PDB entry 8EBM | X-ray diffraction, 1.58 A resolution | chains A and C

[Chain A]
Molecule: Kelch domain-containing protein 2
Source organism: Homo sapiens
UniProtKB: Q9Y2U9 (KLDC2_HUMAN); numbering as in UniProt (aligned over 15-361)
Amino-acid sequence (349 residues; each row starts with the number of its first residue):
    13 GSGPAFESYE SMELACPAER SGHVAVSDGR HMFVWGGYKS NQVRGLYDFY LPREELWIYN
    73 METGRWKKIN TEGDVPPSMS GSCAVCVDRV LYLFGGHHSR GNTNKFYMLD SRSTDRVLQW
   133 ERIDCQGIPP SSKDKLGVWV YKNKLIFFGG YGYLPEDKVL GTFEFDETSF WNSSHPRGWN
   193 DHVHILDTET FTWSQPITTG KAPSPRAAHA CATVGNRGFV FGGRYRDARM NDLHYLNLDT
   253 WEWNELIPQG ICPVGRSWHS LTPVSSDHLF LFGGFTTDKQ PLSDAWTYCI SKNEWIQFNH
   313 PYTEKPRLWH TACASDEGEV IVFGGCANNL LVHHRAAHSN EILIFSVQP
Not modelled in the structure: 13-26, 54-60, 125-127, 360-361
Sequence notes: expression tag (13-14)
Curated features (UniProtKB/Swiss-Prot):
  - mutagenesis: Lys147 (K147A: Strongly impaired ability to recognize truncated SELENOK or cleaved USP1 with a diglycine (Gly-Gly) at the C-terminus), Phe177 (F177A: Impairs oligomerization of KLHDC2-ELOB-ELOC complex; when associated with A-182 and A-183. Impairs oligomerization of KLHDC2-ELOB-ELOC complex; when associated with K-182 and A-183), Phe182 (F182A: Impairs oligomerization of KLHDC2-ELOB-ELOC complex; when associated with A-177 and A-183; F182K: Impairs oligomerization of KLHDC2-ELOB-ELOC complex; when associated with A-177 and A-183), Trp183 (W183A: Impairs oligomerization of KLHDC2-ELOB-ELOC complex; when associated with A-177 and A-182. Impairs oligomerization of KLHDC2-ELOB-ELOC complex; when associated with A-177 and K-182), Arg189 (R189A: Does not affect ability to recognize truncated SELENOK or cleaved USP1 with a diglycine (Gly-Gly) at the C-terminus), Arg236 (R236A: Does not affect ability to recognize truncated SELENOK with a diglycine (Gly-Gly) at the C-terminus. Abolished ability to recognize cleaved USP1 with a diglycine (Gly-Gly) at the C-terminus ...), Arg241 (R241A/L/E: Abolished ability to recognize truncated SELENOK or cleaved USP1 with a diglycine (Gly-Gly) at the C-terminus ...), Ser269 (S269A: Does not affect ability to recognize truncated SELENOK with a diglycine (Gly-Gly) at the C-terminus ...)
From the paper describing this entry:
  - mutagenesis - S269E: abolished binding to FAM-SELK

[Chain C]
Molecule: Asn-gln-arg-phe-gly-ser-asn-asn-thr-ser-gly-ser
Amino-acid sequence (12 residues; each row starts with the number of its first residue):
   395 NQRFGSNNTS GS
Not modelled in the structure: 395-400

[How chain A and chain C interact]
Residue-residue contacts (26; chain A residue first):
  Tyr50(A) - Asn402(C)
  Tyr50(A) - Thr403(C)
  Tyr62(A) - Asn402(C)
  Ser92(A) - Asn402(C)  hydrogen bond
  His109(A) - Asn401(C)
  His109(A) - Asn402(C)
  Lys147(A) - Asn402(C)  hydrogen bond (side chain-backbone)
  Lys147(A) - Ser404(C)  hydrogen bond (side chain-backbone)
  Tyr163(A) - Ser404(C)
  Tyr163(A) - Gly405(C)
  Arg189(A) - Asn401(C)  hydrogen bond (side chain-backbone)
  Arg189(A) - Ser404(C)
  Trp191(A) - Gly405(C)  hydrogen bond (side chain-backbone)
  Ala219(A) - Gly405(C)
  Ala220(A) - Ser406(C)
  Arg236(A) - Gly405(C)
  Arg236(A) - Ser406(C)  hydrogen bond (side chain-backbone)
  Arg241(A) - Ser406(C)  hydrogen bond (side chain-backbone)
  Ser269(A) - Ser406(C)  hydrogen bond (side chain-backbone)
  Trp270(A) - Thr403(C)
  Trp270(A) - Ser406(C)
  Trp321(A) - Asn402(C)
  Leu342(A) - Thr403(C)
  Leu343(A) - Thr403(C)
  His345(A) - Asn402(C)
  His345(A) - Thr403(C)  hydrogen bond
Also at the interface, not in a pair above, chain A (20 interface residues in all): Asp146, Asp178

[Summary]
The interface between chain A and chain C involves 20 residues on one side and 6 on the other; the contacts
include 9 hydrogen bonds. Polar contacts include Ser92(A)-Asn402(C), Lys147(A)-Asn402(C) and
Lys147(A)-Ser404(C). Curated annotation (UniProt) lists 8 mutagenesis sites on chain A. From the paper: S269E
of chain A abolishes binding to FAM-SELK.
Here chain A is Kelch domain-containing protein 2 (Homo sapiens) and chain C is
Asn-gln-arg-phe-gly-ser-asn-asn-thr-ser-gly-ser. Entry 8EBM (Structure of KLHDC2 substrate binding domain
bound to KLHDC2's C-degron mimic) was determined by X-ray diffraction, deposited together with 8EBL and 8EBN.
